9C2T - chains C and D of the 7 polymer chains in the assembly; structure by electron microscopy, 3.10 A resolution.

# Chain C (and D)
Name: Capsid protein 2
Source organism: Human parvovirus B19
Notes: chain D of this document is another copy of the same molecule, construct and numbering; everything in this record applies to it too
Reference sequence: Q784T0 (Q784T0_PAVHB); numbering as in UniProt (aligned over 2-554)
Sequence (553 residues; row label = number of the first residue in the row):
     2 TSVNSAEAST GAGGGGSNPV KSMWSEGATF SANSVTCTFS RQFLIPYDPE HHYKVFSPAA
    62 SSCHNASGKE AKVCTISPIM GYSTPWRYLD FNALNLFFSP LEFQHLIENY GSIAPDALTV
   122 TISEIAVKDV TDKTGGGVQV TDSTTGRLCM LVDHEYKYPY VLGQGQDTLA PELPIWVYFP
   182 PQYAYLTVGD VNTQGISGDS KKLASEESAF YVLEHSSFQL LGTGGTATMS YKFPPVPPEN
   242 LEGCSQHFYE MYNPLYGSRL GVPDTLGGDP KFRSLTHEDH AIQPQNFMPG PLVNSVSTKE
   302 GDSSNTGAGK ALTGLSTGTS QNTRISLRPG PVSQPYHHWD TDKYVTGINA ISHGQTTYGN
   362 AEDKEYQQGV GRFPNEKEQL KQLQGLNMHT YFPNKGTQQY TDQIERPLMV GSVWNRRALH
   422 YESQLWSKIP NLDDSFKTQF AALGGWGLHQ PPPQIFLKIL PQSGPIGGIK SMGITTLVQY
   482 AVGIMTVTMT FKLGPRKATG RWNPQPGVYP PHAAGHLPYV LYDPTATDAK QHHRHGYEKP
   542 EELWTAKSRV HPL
Disordered / not traced: 63-72, 303-311, 359-368, 395-401

# How chain C and chain D interact
Contacting residue pairs (110; chain C residue first):
  Ser3(C) with Lys134(D), hydrogen bond
  Val4(C) with Lys134(D)
  Asn5(C) with Lys134(D)
  Thr11(C) with Val141(D)
  Gly12(C) with Val139(D); Gln140(D); Val141(D), hydrogen bond (backbone-backbone)
  Ala13(C) with Val141(D)
  Gly14(C) with Gln140(D); Val141(D), hydrogen bond (backbone-backbone); Thr142(D)
  Gly15(C) with Gly16(D); Gly17(D); Asp143(D)
  Gly16(C) with Thr142(D); Asp143(D), hydrogen bond (backbone-side chain)
  Gly17(C) with Asp143(D); Thr145(D)
  Ser18(C) with Asn19(D); Thr145(D); Thr224(D), hydrogen bond (side chain-backbone); Gly225(D)
  Asn19(C) with Thr145(D), hydrogen bond (side chain-backbone); Arg148(D); Gly223(D); Thr224(D), hydrogen bond (backbone-backbone)
  Pro20(C) with Thr224(D); Gly225(D); Gly226(D)
  Val21(C) with Arg148(D); Leu221(D); Leu222(D); Gly223(D), hydrogen bond (backbone-backbone)
  Lys22(C) with Gln220(D), hydrogen bond; Leu221(D); Thr227(D)
  Ser23(C) with Gln220(D); Leu221(D), hydrogen bond (backbone-backbone)
  Met24(C) with Phe219(D); Gln220(D)
  Trp25(C) with Glu215(D), hydrogen bond (side chain-backbone); Ser217(D); Ser218(D); Phe219(D), hydrogen bond (backbone-backbone)
  Ser26(C) with Ser218(D)
  Glu27(C) with Glu215(D); His216(D), salt bridge; Ser217(D); Ser218(D), hydrogen bond (backbone-side chain)
  Gly28(C) with His216(D)
  Gln43(C) with Leu461(D); Pro462(D), hydrogen bond (side chain-backbone)
  Leu45(C) with Ser464(D); Gly465(D); Ile467(D), hydrophobic
  Pro47(C) with Ile467(D)
  Tyr48(C) with Ile467(D), hydrogen bond (backbone-backbone); Gly468(D); Gly469(D)
  Ser100(C) with His216(D), hydrogen bond
  Glu103(C) with His216(D), salt bridge
  Glu125(C) with Arg148(D), salt bridge
  Ala127(C) with Thr146(D)
  Lys129(C) with Gln463(D), hydrogen bond; Leu478(D)
  Val131(C) with Pro466(D), hydrophobic
  Lys134(C) with Thr132(D); Asp133(D), salt bridge
  Thr135(C) with Asp133(D); Thr135(D)
  Val139(C) with Pro466(D), hydrophobic; Met473(D), hydrophobic
  Gln140(C) with Thr132(D), hydrogen bond
  Val141(C) with Pro466(D); Leu478(D), hydrophobic
  Asp143(C) with Thr145(D); Thr146(D), hydrogen bond
  Pro175(C) with Val213(D), hydrophobic
  Ile176(C) with Tyr54(D), hydrophobic; Glu215(D)
  Val178(C) with Ser464(D)
  Phe180(C) with Ile467(D), hydrophobic
  Thr224(C) with Thr146(D)
  Val479(C) with Ile470(D), hydrophobic
  Tyr481(C) with Ser464(D), hydrogen bond (side chain-backbone); Gly465(D); Pro466(D), hydrophobic
  Ile485(C) with Leu221(D), hydrophobic; Leu461(D), hydrophobic
  His517(C) with Leu204(D); Ala205(D), hydrogen bond (side chain-backbone)
  Leu518(C) with Ser206(D); Glu207(D)
  Val521(C) with Tyr83(D); Ala205(D), hydrophobic
  Leu522(C) with Tyr54(D); Tyr83(D), hydrogen bond (backbone-side chain); Phe211(D), hydrophobic
  Tyr523(C) with Val56(D); Ala205(D), hydrophobic
  Asp524(C) with Val56(D); Ser58(D); Lys202(D), salt bridge; Leu204(D)
  Thr526(C) with Gln195(D); Lys202(D), hydrogen bond
  Ala527(C) with Gln195(D); Lys202(D); Leu204(D), hydrophobic
  Thr528(C) with Leu204(D)
Other interface residues (no listed pair), chain C (57 interface residues in all): Pro50, Val483, Tyr520
Other interface residues (no listed pair), chain D (58 interface residues in all): Lys55, Gly136, Gly137, Ser144, Ala228, Ile475

# Summary
57 residues of chain C and 58 residues of chain D are in contact, with 23 hydrogen bonds and 5 salt bridges.
Polar contacts include Glu27(C)-His216(D), Glu103(C)-His216(D) and Glu125(C)-Arg148(D).
Chain C and chain D are both Capsid protein 2 (Human parvovirus B19); the structure, Infectious B19V capsid,
was determined by electron microscopy together with 9C4N, 9C27, 9C4F and 9D7K from the same study.
